Entry 8WPF (electron microscopy, 3.00 A resolution); this record covers chains C and I of the 9 polymer chains in the assembly.

# Chain C
Name: E4R Uracil-DNA glycosylase, DNA polymerase processivity factor
Organism: Monkeypox virus
Sequence (218 residues; row label = number of the first residue in the row):
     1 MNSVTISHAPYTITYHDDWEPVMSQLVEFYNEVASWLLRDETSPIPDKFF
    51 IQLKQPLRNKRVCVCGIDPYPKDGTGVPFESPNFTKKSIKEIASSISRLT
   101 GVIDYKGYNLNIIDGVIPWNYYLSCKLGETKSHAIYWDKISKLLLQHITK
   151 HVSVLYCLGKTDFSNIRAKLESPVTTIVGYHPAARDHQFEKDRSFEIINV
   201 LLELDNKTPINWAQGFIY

# Chain I
Molecule: Template DNA
Sequence (48 nucleotides; row label = number of the first residue in the row):
     1 CTGCAXGAATTAAGCAATTCGTAATCATGGTCATAGCTCCCGCGAAAT
Disordered / not traced: 1-3, 45-48
Modified residues: AAB (2'-deoxy-ribofuranose-5'-monophosphate) at position 6

# Chain C / chain I interface
Contacting residue pairs (27):
  Ile-67(C) / AAB_6(I)  sugar contact
  Asp-68(C) / AAB_6(I)  sugar contact
  Tyr-70(C) / AAB_6(I)  base contact
  Pro-71(C) / AAB_6(I)  base contact
  Lys-87(C) / DA5(I)  sugar contact
  Ser-88(C) / AAB_6(I)  base contact
  Thr-130(C) / AAB_6(I)  sugar contact
  Thr-130(C) / DG7(I)  phosphate contact
  Leu-158(C) / AAB_6(I)  base contact
  Gly-159(C) / DA8(I)  phosphate contact
  Lys-160(C) / DA8(I)  hydrogen bond to the phosphate
  Lys-160(C) / DA9(I)  phosphate contact
  Thr-161(C) / DA8(I)  hydrogen bond to the phosphate
  Thr-161(C) / DA9(I)  base contact
  Asp-162(C) / DA8(I)  phosphate contact
  Tyr-180(C) / DA8(I)  phosphate contact
  Tyr-180(C) / DA9(I)  hydrogen bond to the phosphate
  His-181(C) / AAB_6(I)  hydrogen bond to the sugar
  His-181(C) / DG7(I)  phosphate contact
  His-181(C) / DA8(I)  hydrogen bond to the phosphate
  Ala-183(C) / DA5(I)  phosphate contact
  Ala-183(C) / AAB_6(I)  phosphate contact
  Ala-184(C) / DG7(I)  phosphate contact
  Ala-184(C) / DA8(I)  sugar contact
  Arg-185(C) / DA5(I)  hydrogen bond to the base
  Arg-185(C) / DG7(I)  base contact
  Gln-188(C) / DA8(I)  sugar contact
Interface residues without a listed pair, chain C (19 interface residues in all): Gly-179

# Summary
The interface between chain C and chain I involves 19 residues on one side and 5 on the other, with 6 hydrogen
bonds. Polar contacts include Arg-185(C)/DA5(I), His-181(C)/AAB_6(I) and Lys-160(C)/DA8(I).
Here chain C is E4R Uracil-DNA glycosylase, DNA polymerase processivity factor (Monkeypox virus) and chain I
is Template DNA. Entry 8WPF (Structure of monkeypox virus polymerase complex F8-A22-E4-H5 with exogenous DNA
bearing one abasic site) was determined by electron microscopy together with 8WPE, 8WPK and 8WPP from the same
study.
